Entry 1HWT (X-ray diffraction, 2.50 A resolution); this record covers chains A and C of the 4 polymer chains in the assembly.

# Chain A
Molecule: 20-nt DNA strand
Notes: fragment: upstream activation sequence
Sequence (20 nucleotides; each row starts with the number of its first residue):
     1 GCGCTATTAT CGCTATTAGC

# Chain C
Molecule: Protein (heme activator protein)
Source organism: Saccharomyces cerevisiae
Notes: fragment: dna binding domain
UniProtKB: P12351 (CYP1_YEAST); residue numbers follow UniProt; this construct covers 55-135
Chain sequence (81 residues; row label = number of the first residue in the row):
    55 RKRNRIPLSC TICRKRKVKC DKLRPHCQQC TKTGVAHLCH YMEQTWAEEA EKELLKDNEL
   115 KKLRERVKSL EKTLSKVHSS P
Not modelled in the structure: 55-58, 129-135
Ion coordination: Zn2+ site 1: Cys64, Cys67, Cys74, Cys81; Zn2+ site 2: Cys64, Cys81, Cys84, Cys93

# Interface between chain A and chain C
Pairs across the interface (9):
  DA9(A) with Arg70(C), sugar contact; Thr87(C), phosphate contact
  DT10(A) with Arg70(C), salt bridge to the phosphate; Val72(C), base contact
  DC11(A) with Arg70(C), hydrogen bond to the base; Lys71(C), base contact
  DG12(A) with Lys71(C), hydrogen bond to the base
  DC13(A) with Lys71(C), base contact
  DA18(A) with Arg59(C), salt bridge to the phosphate

# Overview
The interface between chain A and chain C involves 6 residues on one side and 5 on the other; the contacts
include 2 hydrogen bonds and 2 salt bridges. Polar contacts include DC11(A)-Arg70(C), DG12(A)-Lys71(C) and
DT10(A)-Arg70(C). Cys64(C), Cys67(C), Cys74(C) and Cys81(C) coordinate Zn2+ site 1.
Chain A is a 20-nt DNA strand and chain C is Protein (heme activator protein) (Saccharomyces cerevisiae); the
structure, Structure of a HAP1/DNA complex reveals dramatically asymmetric DNA binding by a homodimeric
protein, was determined by X-ray diffraction.
